Entry 6XJY (X-ray diffraction, 2.16 A resolution); this record covers chains A and L of the 3 polymer chains in the assembly.

== Chain A ==
Molecule: Self-alkylating ribozyme
Sequence (58 nucleotides; numbered 1 to 58; the number before each row is that of its first residue):
     1 GGCCGCUCCAGAAGAGGGCCCCCUUGCCCGUUAUCGGGGGCUAGGCUCGA
    51 UGUCGGCC

== Chain L ==
Protein: Fab HAVx Light Chain
Source organism: Homo sapiens
Notes: antibody fragment or engineered binder
Chain sequence (238 residues; row label = number of the first residue in the row; numbers below 1 keep their minus sign (Met-22 is residue -22)):
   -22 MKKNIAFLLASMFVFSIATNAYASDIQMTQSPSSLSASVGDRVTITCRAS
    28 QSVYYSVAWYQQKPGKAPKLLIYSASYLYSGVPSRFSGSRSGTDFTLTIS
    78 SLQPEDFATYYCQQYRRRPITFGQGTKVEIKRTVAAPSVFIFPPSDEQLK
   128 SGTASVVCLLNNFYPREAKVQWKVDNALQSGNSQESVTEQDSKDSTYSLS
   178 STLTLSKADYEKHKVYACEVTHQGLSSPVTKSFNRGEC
Not modelled in the structure: -22 to 0, 215
Disulfide bonds: Cys24-Cys89, Cys135-Cys195

== Chain A / chain L interface ==
Residue-residue contacts (19):
  C20(A) - Gln28(L)  hydrogen bond to the phosphate
  C20(A) - Arg94(L)  salt bridge to the phosphate
  C21(A) - Gln28(L)  phosphate contact
  C21(A) - Ser29(L)  hydrogen bond to the phosphate
  C22(A) - Ser29(L)  hydrogen bond to the phosphate
  C22(A) - Arg67(L)  salt bridge to the phosphate
  C23(A) - Tyr31(L)  base contact
  C23(A) - Tyr32(L)  phosphate contact
  C23(A) - Arg67(L)  salt bridge to the phosphate
  U24(A) - Tyr31(L)  sugar contact
  U24(A) - Tyr32(L)  stacking on the base
  U24(A) - Ser51(L)  hydrogen bond to the base
  U24(A) - Ser53(L)  hydrogen bond to the base
  U24(A) - Tyr54(L)  hydrogen bond to the sugar
  U25(A) - Tyr31(L)  base contact
  G26(A) - Tyr31(L)  hydrogen bond to the base
  U34(A) - Ser33(L)  hydrogen bond to the base
  U34(A) - Arg93(L)  base contact
  U34(A) - Arg95(L)  salt bridge to the phosphate
Interface residues without a listed pair, chain A (9 interface residues in all): C35
Interface residues without a listed pair, chain L (14 interface residues in all): Ala52, Tyr92

== Overview ==
The interface between chain A and chain L involves 9 residues on one side and 14 on the other, with 8 hydrogen
bonds, 4 salt bridges and 1 aromatic stacking contact. Polar contacts include U24(A)-Ser51(L), U24(A)-Ser53(L)
and G26(A)-Tyr31(L).
Here chain A is Self-alkylating ribozyme and chain L is Fab HAVx Light Chain (Homo sapiens). Entry 6XJY
(Crystal structure of a self-alkylating ribozyme - short time incubation with the epoxide substrate) was
determined by X-ray diffraction together with 6XJQ, 6XJW and 6XJZ from the same study.
